Entry 6ZNH (electron microscopy, 3.60 A resolution); this record covers chains F and M of the 23 polymer chains in the assembly.

[Chain F (and M)]
Protein: PrgI
From: Salmonella typhimurium
Notes: chain M of this document is another copy of the same molecule, construct and numbering; everything in this record applies to it too
UniProt: P41784 (PRGI_SALTY); residue numbers follow UniProt; this construct covers 1-80
Sequence (80 residues; row label = number of the first residue in the row):
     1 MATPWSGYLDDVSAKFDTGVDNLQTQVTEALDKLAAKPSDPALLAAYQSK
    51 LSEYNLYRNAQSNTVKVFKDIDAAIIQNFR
Unresolved in the structure: 1
UniProt features mapped onto this chain:
  - mutagenesis: Thr3 (T3A: Can only secrete early substrates such as InvJ/ScpT, PrgJ/SctI and PrgI/SctF. Can polymerize into filaments in vitro and in vivo, but the stability of the filaments is compromised), Trp5 (W5A: Abrogates host cell invasion and effector secretion; when associated with A-8. Can secrete effector proteins; when associated with A-20), Tyr8 (Y8A: Decreases invasiveness. Abrogates host cell invasion and effector secretion; when associated with A-5), Leu9 (L9A: Can only secrete early substrates such as InvJ/ScpT, PrgJ/SctI and PrgI/SctF. Can polymerize into filaments in vitro, but not in vivo. Cannot enter cultured epithelial cells), Asp10 (D10A: Exhibits constitutive secretion of substrates. Retains the ability to display SipD/SctA at the tip of the needle filament), Asp11 (D11A: Exhibits constitutive secretion of substrates. Retains the ability to display SipD/SctA at the tip of the needle filament), Phe16 (F16A: Can only secrete early substrates such as InvJ/ScpT, PrgJ/SctI and PrgI/SctF. Can polymerize into filaments in vitro, but not in vivo. Cannot enter cultured epithelial cells), Val20 (V20A: Can secrete effector proteins; when associated with A-5. Exhibits constitutive secretion of substrates. Retains the ability to display SipD/SctA at the tip of the needle filament), Gln26 (Q26A: Non-invasive phenotype; Q26E: Has wild-type invasiveness), Leu31 (L31A: Exhibits constitutive secretion of substrates. Does not display SipD/SctA at the tip of the needle filament. Is non-invasive. Can polymerize into filaments in vitro), Ser49 (S49A: Exhibits constitutive secretion of substrates. Retains the ability to display SipD/SctA at the tip of the needle filament), Lys50 (K50D: Non-invasive phenotype; K50L: Has wild-type invasiveness), 16 further mutagenesis entries in UniProt

[Interface between chain F and chain M]
Residue-residue contacts (29):
  Gly19(F) - Trp5(M)
  Asp21(F) - Trp5(M)
  Leu23(F) - Trp5(M)  hydrophobic
  Gln26(F) - Pro4(M)
  Gln26(F) - Trp5(M)  hydrogen bond (side chain-backbone)
  Ala42(F) - Arg58(M)
  Ala45(F) - Arg58(M)
  Ala45(F) - Gln61(M)
  Gln48(F) - Ser62(M)
  Gln48(F) - Val65(M)
  Ser49(F) - Leu9(M)
  Ser49(F) - Asp10(M)  hydrogen bond
  Lys50(F) - Trp5(M)
  Lys50(F) - Asp10(M)  salt bridge
  Ser52(F) - Leu9(M)
  Glu53(F) - Trp5(M)
  Glu53(F) - Gly7(M)
  Glu53(F) - Tyr8(M)  hydrogen bond (side chain-backbone)
  Glu53(F) - Leu9(M)
  Glu53(F) - Asp10(M)
  Asn55(F) - Lys69(M)
  Leu56(F) - Asp72(M)
  Leu56(F) - Ala73(M)
  Leu56(F) - Ile76(M)
  Ala60(F) - Ile76(M)  hydrophobic
  Asn63(F) - Ile76(M)  hydrogen bond (side chain-backbone)
  Asn63(F) - Phe79(M)
  Asn63(F) - Arg80(M)
  Val67(F) - Phe79(M)
Also at the interface, not in a pair above, chain F (20 interface residues in all): Val20, Pro41, Asn59, Thr64
Also at the interface, not in a pair above, chain M (19 interface residues in all): Tyr54, Lys66, Gln77

[Summary]
20 residues of chain F and 19 residues of chain M are in contact; the contacts include 4 hydrogen bonds and 1
salt bridge. Polar contacts include Lys50(F)-Asp10(M), Gln26(F)-Trp5(M) and Ser49(F)-Asp10(M). From UniProt:
27 mutagenesis sites on chain F.
Chain F and chain M are both PrgI (Salmonella typhimurium); the structure, Structure of the Salmonella PrgI
needle filament attached to the basal body, was determined by electron microscopy together with 6ZNI from the
same study.
